Entry 8TOP (electron microscopy, 3.52 A resolution); this record covers chains B and F of the 24 polymer chains in the assembly.

# Chain B (and F)
Name: HIV-1 BG505 DS-SOSIP glycoprotein gp41
From: Human immunodeficiency virus 1
Notes: chain F of this document is another copy of the same molecule, construct and numbering; everything in this record applies to it too
UniProtKB: Q2N0S6 (Q2N0S6_9HIV1); residues 512-664 here correspond to UniProt positions 509-661 (UniProt number = residue number - 3)
Amino-acid sequence (153 residues; each row starts with the number of its first residue):
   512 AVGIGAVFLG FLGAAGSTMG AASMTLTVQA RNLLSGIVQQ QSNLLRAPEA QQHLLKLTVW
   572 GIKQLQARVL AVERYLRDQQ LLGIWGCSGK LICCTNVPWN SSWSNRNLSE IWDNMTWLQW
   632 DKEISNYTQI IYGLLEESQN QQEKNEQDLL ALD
Disordered / not traced: 512-516, 547-568, 664
Disulfide bonds: Cys598-Cys604
Construct notes: conflict Pro559 (Ile556 in Q2N0S6), Cys605 (Thr602 in Q2N0S6)

# Interface between chain B and chain F
Residue-residue contacts (30):
  Ile573(B) with Ile573(F), hydrophobic
  Leu576(B) with Leu576(F)
  Gln577(B) with Leu576(F); Arg579(F)
  Val580(B) with Leu576(F), hydrophobic; Arg579(F); Val580(F), hydrophobic
  Leu581(B) with Arg579(F)
  Glu584(B) with Leu545(F); Ser546(F); Arg579(F), salt bridge
  Leu587(B) with Leu545(F); Val583(F), hydrophobic; Tyr586(F), hydrophobic; Leu587(F), hydrophobic
  Arg588(B) with Arg542(F), hydrogen bond (side chain-backbone); Leu545(F)
  Gln591(B) with Ala541(F); Arg542(F), hydrogen bond (side chain-backbone); Leu545(F); Tyr586(F)
  Ile595(B) with Arg542(F)
  Ser599(B) with Gly600(F)
  Glu647(B) with Thr538(F), hydrogen bond; Arg542(F), salt bridge
  Asn651(B) with Met535(F)
  Glu654(B) with Lys601(F); Ile603(F)
  Lys655(B) with Met535(F)
  Gln658(B) with Ile603(F)
Interface residues without a listed pair, chain B (19 interface residues in all): Val583, Gly594, Leu661
Interface residues without a listed pair, chain F (18 interface residues in all): Ser599, Cys605

# Summary
19 residues of chain B face 18 of chain F across their interface, with 3 hydrogen bonds and 2 salt bridges.
Among the polar pairs are Glu584(B)-Arg579(F), Glu647(B)-Arg542(F) and Arg588(B)-Arg542(F).
Chain B and chain F are both HIV-1 BG505 DS-SOSIP glycoprotein gp41 (Human immunodeficiency virus 1); the
structure, Cryo-EM structure of HIV-1 Env BG505 DS-SOSIP in complex with antibody GPZ6-b.01 targeting the
fusion peptide, was determined by electron microscopy, deposited together with 8TDX, 8TE7, 8TJR, 8TJS, 8TKC,
8TL2 and 5 further entries.
